4ZVP - chains B and C of the 6 polymer chains in the assembly; structure by X-ray diffraction, 2.50 A resolution.

Chain B:
Name: Caspase-7
Source organism: Homo sapiens
Notes: EC 3.4.22.60
UniProtKB: P55210 (CASP7_HUMAN), isoform P55210-3; residues 199-303 here correspond to UniProt positions 232-336 (UniProt number = residue number + 33)
Amino-acid sequence (113 residues; row label = number of the first residue in the row):
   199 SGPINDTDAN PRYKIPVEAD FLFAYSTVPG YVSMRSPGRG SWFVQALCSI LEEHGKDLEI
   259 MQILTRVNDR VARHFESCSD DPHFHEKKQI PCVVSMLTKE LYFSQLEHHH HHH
Unresolved in the structure: 199-210, 304-311
Construct notes: engineered mutation Val230 (Tyr263 in P55210), Met232 (Trp265 in P55210), Cys276 (Gln309 in P55210); expression tag (304-311)

Chain C:
Name: Caspase-7
Source organism: Homo sapiens
Notes: EC 3.4.22.60
UniProtKB: P55210 (CASP7_HUMAN), isoform P55210-3; residues 301-498 here correspond to UniProt positions 34-231 (UniProt number = residue number - 267)
Amino-acid sequence (198 residues; numbered 301 to 498; the number before each row is that of its first residue):
   301 MADDQGCIEE QGVEDSANED SVDAKPDRSS FVPSLFSKKK KNVTMRSIKT TRDRVPTYQY
   361 NMNFEKLGKC IIINNKNFDK VTGMGVRNGT DKDAEALFKC FRSLGFDVIV YNDCSCAKMQ
   421 DLLKKASEED HTNAACFACI LLSHGEENVI YGKDGVTPIK DLTAHFRGDR CKTLLEKPKL
   481 FFIQACRGTE LDDGIQAD
Unresolved in the structure: 301-356, 497-498

Chain B / chain C interface:
Residue-residue contacts (13):
  Tyr211(B) - Gln496(C)
  Lys212(B) - Asp493(C)  hydrogen bond (side chain-backbone)
  Lys212(B) - Ile495(C)
  Lys212(B) - Gln496(C)
  Ile213(B) - Gly494(C)
  Ile213(B) - Ile495(C)  hydrogen bond (backbone-backbone)
  Ile213(B) - Gln496(C)
  Pro214(B) - Asp492(C)
  Val215(B) - Asp492(C)  hydrogen bond (backbone-side chain)
  Val215(B) - Gly494(C)
  Glu216(B) - Asp492(C)  hydrogen bond (backbone-side chain)
  Arg264(B) - Tyr358(C)
  Arg271(B) - Glu476(C)  salt bridge
Other interface residues (no listed pair), chain B (9 interface residues in all): Tyr229
Other interface residues (no listed pair), chain C (8 interface residues in all): Arg467

Summary:
Chain B and chain C form an interface of 9 and 8 residues respectively; the contacts include 4 hydrogen bonds
and 1 salt bridge. Polar pairs include Arg271(B)-Glu476(C), Lys212(B)-Asp493(C) and Val215(B)-Asp492(C).
Chain B is Caspase-7 and chain C is Caspase-7, both from Homo sapiens; the structure, Caspase-7 Variant 2 (V2)
with reprogrammed substrate specificity due to Y230V/W232M/Q276C substitutions bound to DEVD inhibitor, was
determined by X-ray diffraction (same publication as 4ZVO, 4ZVQ, 4ZVR, 4ZVS, 4ZVT and 4ZVU).
